1OND - chains 0 and Z of the 3 polymer chains in the assembly; structure by X-ray diffraction, 3.40 A resolution.

== Chain 0 ==
Molecule: 23S ribosomal RNA
Organism: Deinococcus radiodurans
Sequence (2880 nucleotides; row label = number of the first residue in the row):
     1 GGUCAAGAUA GUAAGGGUCC ACGGUGGAUG CCCUGGCGCU GGAGCCGAUG AAGGACGCGA
    61 UUACCUGCGA AAAGCCCCGA CGAGCUGGAG AUACGCUUUG ACUCGGGGAU GUCCGAAUGG
   121 GGAAACCCAC CUCGUAAGAG GUAUCCGCAA GGAUGGGAAC UCAGGGAACU GAAACAUCUC
   181 AGUACCUGAA GGAGAAGAAA GAGAAUUCGA UUCCGUUAGU AGCGGCGAGC GAACCCGGAU
   241 CAGCCCAAAC CGAAACGCUU GCGUUUCGGG GUUGUAGGAC CAGUUUUUAA GAUUCAACCC
   301 CUCAAGCCGA AGUGGCUGGA AAGCUACACC UCAGAAGGUG AGAGUCCUGU AGGCGAACGA
   361 GCGGUUGACU GUACUGGCAC CUGAGUAGGU CGUUGUUCGU GAAACGAUGA CUGAAUCCGC
   421 GCGGACCACC GCGCAAGGCU AAAUACUCCC AGUGACCGAU AGCGCAUAGU ACCGUGAGGG
   481 AAAGGUGAAA AGAACCCCGG GAGGGGAGUG AAAGAGAACC UGAAACCGUG GACUUACAAG
   541 CAGUCAUGGC ACCUUAUGCG UGUUAUGGCG UGCCUAUUGA AGCAUGAGCC GGCGACUUAG
   601 ACCUGACGUG CGAGCUUAAG UUGAAAAACG GAGGCGGAGC GAAAGCGAGU CCGAAUAGGG
   661 CGGCAUUAGU ACGUCGGGCU AGACUCGAAA CCAGGUGAGC UAAGCAUGAC CAGGUUGAAA
   721 CCCCCGUGAC AGGGGGCGGA GGACCGAACC GGUGCCUGCU GAAACAGUCU CGGAUGAGUU
   781 GUGUUUAGGA GUGAAAAGCU AACCGAACCU GGAGAUAGCU AGUUCUCCCC GAAAUGUAUU
   841 GAGGUACAGC CUCGGAUGUU GACCAUGUCC UGUAGAGCAC UCACAAGGCU AGGGGGCCUA
   901 CCAGCUUACC AAACCUUAUG AAACUCCGAA GGGGCACGCG UUUAGUCCGG GAGUGAGGCU
   961 GCGAGAGCUA ACUUCCGUAG CCGAGAGGGA AACAACCCAG ACCAUCAGCU AAGGUCCCUA
  1021 AAUGAUCGCU CAGUGGUUAA GGAUGUGUCG UCGCAUAGAC AGCCAGGAGG UUGGCUUAGA
  1081 AGCAGCCACC CUUCAAAGAG UGCGUAAUAG CUCACUGGUC GAGUGACGAU GCGCCGAAAA
  1141 UGAUCGGGGC UCAAGUGAUC UACCGAAGCU AUGGAUUCAA CUCGCGAAGC GAGUUGUCUG
  1201 GUAGGGGAGC GUUCAGUCCG CGGAGAAGCC AUACCGGAAG GAGUGGUGGA GCCGACUGAA
  1261 GUGCGGAUGC CGGCAUGAGU AACGAUAAAA GAAGUGAGAA UCUUCUUCGC CGUAAGGACA
  1321 AGGGUUCCUG GGGAAGGGUC GUCCGCCCAG GGAAAGUCGG GACCUAAGGU GAGGCCGAAC
  1381 GGCGCAGCCG AUGGACAGCA GGUCAAGAUU CCUGCACCGA UCAUGUGGAG UGAUGGAGGG
  1441 ACGCAUUACG CUAUCCAAUG CCAAGCUAUG GCUAUGCUGG UUGGUACGCU CAAGGGCGAU
  1501 CGGGUCAGAA AAUCUACCGG UCACAUGCCU CAGACGUAUC GGGAGCUUCC UCGGAAGCGA
  1561 AGUUGGAAAC GCGACGGUGC CAAGAAAAGC UUCUAAACGU UGAAACAUGA UUGCCCGUAC
  1621 CGCAAACCGA CACAGGUGUC CGAGUGUCAA UGCACUAAGG CGCGCGAGAG AACCCUCGUU
  1681 AAGGAACUUU GCAAUCUCAC CCCGUAACUU CGGAAGAAGG GGUCCCCACG CUUCGCGUGG
  1741 GGCGCAGUGA AUAGGCCCAG GCGACUGUUU ACCAAAAUCA CAGCACUCUG CCAACACGAA
  1801 CAGUGGACGU AUAGGGUGUG ACGCCUGCCC GGUGCCGGAA GGUCAAGUGG AGCGGUGCAA
  1861 GCUGCGAAAU GAAGCCCCGG UGAACGGCGG CCGUAACUAU AACGGUCCUA AGGUAGCGAA
  1921 AUUCCUUGUC GGGUAAGUUC CGACCUGCAC GAAAGGCGUA ACGAUCUGGG CGCUGUCUCA
  1981 ACGAGGGACU CGGUGAAAUU GAAUUGGCUG UAAAGAUGCG GCCUACCCGU AGCAGGACGA
  2041 AAAGACCCCG UGGAGCUUUA CUAUAGUCUG GCAUUGGGAU UCGGGUUUCU CUGCGUAGGA
  2101 UAGGUGGGAG CCUGCGAAAC UGGCCUUUUG GGGUCGGUGG AGGCAACGGU GAAAUACCAC
  2161 CCUGAGAAAC UUGGAUUUCU AACCUGAAAA AUCACUUUCG GGGACCGUGC UUGGCGGGUA
  2221 GUUUGACUGG GGCGGUCGCC UCCCAAAAUG UAACGGAGGC GCCCAAAGGU CACCUCAAGA
  2281 CGGUUGGAAA UCGUCUGUAG AGCGCAAAGG UAGAAGGUGG CUUGACUGCG AGACUGACAC
  2341 GUCGAGCAGG GAGGAAACUC GGGCUUAGUG AACCGGUGGU ACCGUGUGGA AGGGCCAUCG
  2401 AUCAACGGAU AAAAGUUACC CCGGGGAUAA CAGGCUGAUC UCCCCCGAGA GUCCAUAUCG
  2461 GCGGGGAGGU UUGGCACCUC GAUGUCGGCU CGUCGCAUCC UGGGGCUGAA GAAGGUCCCA
  2521 AGGGUUGGGC UGUUCGCCCA UUAAAGCGGC ACGCGAGCUG GGUUCAGAAC GUCGUGAGAC
  2581 AGUUCGGUCU CUAUCCGCUA CGGGCGCAGG AGAAUUGAGG GGAGUUGCUC CUAGUACGAG
  2641 AGGACCGGAG UGAACGGACC GCUGGUCUCC CUGCUGUCGU ACCAACGGCA CAUGCAGGGU
  2701 AGCUAUGUCC GGAACGGAUA ACCGCUGAAA GCAUCUAAGC GGGAAGCCAG CCCCAAGAUG
  2761 AGUUCUCCCA CUGUUUAUCA GGUAAGACUC CCGGAAGACC ACCGGGUUAA GAGGCCAGGC
  2821 GUGCACGCAU AGCAAUGUGU UCAGCGGACU GGUGCUCAUC AGUCGAGGUC UUGACCACUC
Unresolved in the structure: 249-291, 374-386, 892-910, 1553, 2098-2102, 2111-2116, 2126-2131, 2141-2156, 2775-2777, 2878-2880
Residues lining bound ligands: troleandomycin (TAO): C759, U760, G761, A764, C803, A2041, A2042, A2045, A2482, C2589, U2590
What the authors report for this chain:
  - binding site for troleandomycin: C759 to G761, C803 to C804, A2041

== Chain Z ==
Protein: 50S ribosomal protein L32
Organism: Deinococcus radiodurans
UniProtKB: P49228 (RL32_DEIRA); residue numbers follow UniProt; this construct covers 1-60
Sequence (60 residues; numbered 1 to 60; the number before each row is that of its first residue):
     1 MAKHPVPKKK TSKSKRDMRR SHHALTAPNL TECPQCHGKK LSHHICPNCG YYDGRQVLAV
Unresolved in the structure: 1, 60
Curated features (UniProtKB/Swiss-Prot):
  - zinc finger: Cys-33 to Cys-49 (C4-type)
  - binding site (Zn(2+)): Cys-33, Cys-36, Cys-46, Cys-49

== Chain 0 / chain Z interface ==
Residue-residue contacts (20; chain 0 residue first):
  A14(0) / Ser-21(Z)  base contact
  G15(0) / Met-18(Z)  sugar contact
  G15(0) / Ser-21(Z)  sugar contact
  G16(0) / Ser-14(Z)  phosphate contact
  G16(0) / Asp-17(Z)  phosphate contact
  G17(0) / Ser-14(Z)  phosphate contact
  U760(0) / Lys-3(Z)  base contact
  U1276(0) / Lys-10(Z)  sugar contact
  U1276(0) / Thr-11(Z)  sugar contact
  U1999(0) / Lys-8(Z)  sugar contact
  U2000(0) / Lys-9(Z)  sugar contact
  U2000(0) / Lys-10(Z)  base contact
  A2003(0) / Ser-12(Z)  phosphate contact
  G2029(0) / Arg-19(Z)  sugar contact
  G2039(0) / His-4(Z)  base contact
  G2039(0) / Pro-5(Z)  base contact
  A2040(0) / His-4(Z)  base contact
  U2594(0) / Pro-7(Z)  base contact
  U2859(0) / Ser-42(Z)  base contact
  U2859(0) / His-43(Z)  base contact
Interface residues without a listed pair, chain 0 (23 interface residues in all): G1277, A1998, U2005, C2028, A2556, U2590, A2593, C2860, A2861
Interface residues without a listed pair, chain Z (21 interface residues in all): Ala-2, Val-6, Lys-13, Arg-16, Thr-31

== Summary ==
Chain 0 and chain Z form an interface of 23 and 21 residues respectively. Bound to chain 0: troleandomycin.
Curated annotation (UniProt) lists 4 Zn2+-binding residues on chain Z. The paper reports a binding site for
troleandomycin at C759(0), C803(0) and A2041(0).
Chain 0 is 23S ribosomal RNA and chain Z is 50S ribosomal protein L32, both from Deinococcus radiodurans; the
structure, The crystal structure of the 50S large ribosomal subunit from deinococcus radiodurans complexed
with troleandomycin macrolide ..., was determined by X-ray diffraction.
